Entry 5WZR (X-ray diffraction, 2.79 A resolution); this record covers chain A.

# Chain A
Molecule: Alpha-N-acetylgalactosaminidase
From: Bifidobacterium bifidum
Notes: EC 3.2.1.49
UniProtKB: G5ELM1 (G5ELM1_BIFBI); residues 1-634 here = UniProt positions 1-634
Sequence (640 residues; each row starts with the number of its first residue):
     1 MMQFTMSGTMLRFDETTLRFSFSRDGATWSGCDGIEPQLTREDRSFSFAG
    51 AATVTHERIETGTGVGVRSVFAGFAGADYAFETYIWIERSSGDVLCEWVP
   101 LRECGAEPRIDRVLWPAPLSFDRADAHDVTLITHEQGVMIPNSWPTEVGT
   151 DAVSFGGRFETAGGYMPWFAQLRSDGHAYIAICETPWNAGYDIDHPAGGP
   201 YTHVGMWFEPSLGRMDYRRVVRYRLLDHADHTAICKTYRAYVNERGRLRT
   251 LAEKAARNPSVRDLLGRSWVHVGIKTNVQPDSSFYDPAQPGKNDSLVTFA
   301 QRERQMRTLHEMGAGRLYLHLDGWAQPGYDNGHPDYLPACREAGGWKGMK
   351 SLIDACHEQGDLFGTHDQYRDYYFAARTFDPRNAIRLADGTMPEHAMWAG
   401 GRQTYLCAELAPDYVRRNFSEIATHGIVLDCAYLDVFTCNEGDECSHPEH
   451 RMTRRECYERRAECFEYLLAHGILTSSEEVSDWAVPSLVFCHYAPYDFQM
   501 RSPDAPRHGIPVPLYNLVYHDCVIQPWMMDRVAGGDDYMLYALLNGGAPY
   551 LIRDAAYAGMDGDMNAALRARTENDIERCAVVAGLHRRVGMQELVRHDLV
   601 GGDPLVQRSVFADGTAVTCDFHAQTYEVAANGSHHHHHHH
Unresolved in the structure: 570-571, 633-640
Differences from the reference sequence: expression tag (635-640)
Metal / ion sites: Ca2+ near Asp-322 (its only coordinating residue here); Zn2+: Cys-407, Cys-445, His-450
Residues lining bound ligands: DGJNAc (DJN; N-[(3S,4R,5S,6R)-4,5-dihydroxy-6-(hydroxymethyl)piperidin-3-yl]acetamide): Tyr-329, Asp-330, His-366, Gln-368, Asp-371, Trp-398, Tyr-433, Asp-435, Val-436, Glu-478, His-492, Tyr-493, Ala-556, Tyr-557, Asp-561
From the paper describing this entry:
  - mutagenesis - W398A, D435A (>1000-fold), D435N (>1000-fold): abolished catalytic activity
  - mutagenesis - H271A, H271A/H320A/D322A/H366A (1000-fold), H320A, D330A, D330N, E478A (100-fold), E478Q (100-fold): decreased catalytic activity
  - mutagenesis - H271A, H320A: decreased stability

# In short
Chain A binds DGJNAc. Cys-407, Cys-445 and His-450 form the Zn2+ site. From the paper: H271A,
H271A/H320A/D322A/H366A and H320A, among others, reduce catalytic activity; W398A, D435A and D435N abolish
catalytic activity; 10 substitutions were tested in all.
Chain A is Alpha-N-acetylgalactosaminidase (Bifidobacterium bifidum); the structure,
Alpha-N-acetylgalactosaminidase NagBb from Bifidobacterium bifidum - Gal-NHAc-DNJ complex, was determined by
X-ray diffraction together with 5WZN, 5WZP and 5WZQ from the same study.
